Entry 8F6Y (electron microscopy, 2.79 A resolution); this record covers chains A and B of the 5 polymer chains in the assembly.

[Chain A]
Name: Acetylcholine receptor subunit alpha
Organism: Tetronarce californica
UniProt: P02710 (ACHA_TETCF); residues 1-433 here correspond to UniProt positions 25-457 (UniProt number = residue number + 24)
Amino-acid sequence (433 residues; numbered 1 to 433; the number before each row is that of its first residue):
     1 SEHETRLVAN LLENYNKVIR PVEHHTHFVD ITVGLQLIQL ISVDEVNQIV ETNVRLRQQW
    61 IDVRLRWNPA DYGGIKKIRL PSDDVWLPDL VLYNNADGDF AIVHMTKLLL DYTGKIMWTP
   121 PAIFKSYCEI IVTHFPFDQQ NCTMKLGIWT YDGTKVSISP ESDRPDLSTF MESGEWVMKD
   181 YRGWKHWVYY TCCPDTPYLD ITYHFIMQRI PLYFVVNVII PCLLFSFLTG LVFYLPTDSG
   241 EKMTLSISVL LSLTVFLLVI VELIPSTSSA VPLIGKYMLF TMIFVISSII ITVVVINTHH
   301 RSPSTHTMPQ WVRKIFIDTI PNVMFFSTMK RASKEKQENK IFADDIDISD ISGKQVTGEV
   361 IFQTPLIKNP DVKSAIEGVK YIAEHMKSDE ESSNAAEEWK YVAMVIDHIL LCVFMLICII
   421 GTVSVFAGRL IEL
Disordered / not traced: 331-369, 427-433
Disulfides: Cys128-Cys142, Cys192-Cys193
Covalent attachments: glycan linked to Asn141
Small-molecule neighbours:
  - choline ion (CHT): Tyr93, Ile148, Trp149, Thr150, Tyr190, Cys192, Tyr198
  - Etomidate (V8D): Ser226, Phe227, Tyr277, Phe280, Thr281, Phe284, Phe414, Ile417, Cys418, Gly421, Thr422
UniProt features mapped onto this chain:
  - glycosylation: Asn141 (N-linked (GlcNAc...) asparagine)
Reported in the primary citation:
  - binding site for Etomidate: Phe227, Tyr277, Phe280, Phe284, Phe414, Ile417, Cys418

[Chain B]
Name: Acetylcholine receptor subunit delta
Organism: Tetronarce californica
UniProt: P02718 (ACHD_TETCF); residues 1-500 here correspond to UniProt positions 22-521 (UniProt number = residue number + 21)
Amino-acid sequence (500 residues; each row starts with the number of its first residue):
     1 VNEEERLIND LLIVNKYNKH VRPVKHNNEV VNIALSLTLS NLISLKETDE TLTSNVWMDH
    61 AWYDHRLTWN ASEYSDISIL RLPPELVWIP DIVLQNNNDG QYHVAYFCNV LVRPNGYVTW
   121 LPPAIFRSSC PINVLYFPFD WQNCSLKFTA LNYDANEITM DLMTDTIDGK DYPIEWIIID
   181 PEAFTENGEW EIIHKPAKKN IYPDKFPNGT NYQDVTFYLI IRRKPLFYVI NFITPCVLIS
   241 FLASLAFYLP AESGEKMSTA ISVLLAQAVF LLLTSQRLPE TALAVPLIGK YLMFIMSLVT
   301 GVIVNCGIVL NFHFRTPSTH VLSTRVKQIF LEKLPRILHM SRADESEQPD WQNDLKLRRS
   361 SSVGYISKAQ EYFNIKSRSE LMFEKQSERH GLVPRVTPRI GFGNNNENIA ASDQLHDEIK
   421 SGIDSTNYIV KQIKEKNAYD EEVGNWNLVG QTIDRLSMFI ITPVMVLGTI FIFVMGNFNH
   481 PPAKPFEGDP FDYSSDHPRC
Disordered / not traced: 343-415, 500
Disulfides: Cys130-Cys144
Covalent attachments: N-acetylglucosamine (NAG) linked to Asn143, Asn208
UniProt features mapped onto this chain:
  - modified residue: Tyr372 (Phosphotyrosine)
  - glycosylation (N-linked (GlcNAc...) asparagine): Asn70, Asn143, Asn208

[Interface between chain A and chain B]
Contacting residue pairs (99; chain A residue first):
  Asn16(A) - Glu5(B)
  Val18(A) - Pro83(B)
  Ile19(A) - Asn2(B)
  Ile19(A) - Glu4(B)
  Ile19(A) - Ile8(B)  hydrophobic
  Arg20(A) - Asn2(B)
  Arg20(A) - Glu4(B)  salt bridge
  Val22(A) - Asn2(B)
  Glu23(A) - Val1(B)
  Glu23(A) - Asn2(B)  hydrogen bond (backbone-backbone)
  His25(A) - Asn2(B)
  His25(A) - Ser75(B)
  His25(A) - Asp76(B)
  Asp89(A) - Tyr106(B)
  Asp89(A) - Asn109(B)
  Val91(A) - Tyr106(B)  hydrophobic
  Tyr93(A) - Asn55(B)
  Asn95(A) - Asn55(B)  hydrogen bond (backbone-side chain)
  Asn95(A) - Ile125(B)
  Ala96(A) - Ile43(B)
  Ala96(A) - Ile125(B)
  Asp97(A) - Arg127(B)  salt bridge
  Phe100(A) - Asn55(B)
  Phe100(A) - Pro123(B)  hydrophobic
  Phe100(A) - Ala124(B)
  Phe100(A) - Ile125(B)  hydrophobic
  Ala101(A) - Tyr106(B)  hydrophobic
  Tyr127(A) - Asn41(B)
  Tyr127(A) - Thr185(B)
  Trp149(A) - Trp57(B)
  Trp149(A) - Cys108(B)
  Trp149(A) - Leu121(B)  hydrogen bond (side chain-backbone)
  Trp149(A) - Pro123(B)
  Thr150(A) - Arg81(B)  hydrogen bond (backbone-side chain)
  Thr150(A) - Cys108(B)
  Thr150(A) - Asn109(B)  hydrogen bond
  Tyr151(A) - Arg81(B)
  Asp152(A) - Arg81(B)  salt bridge
  Thr191(A) - Asp180(B)
  Gly240(A) - Glu255(B)
  Glu241(A) - Glu255(B)
  Lys242(A) - Glu255(B)  hydrogen bond (backbone-side chain)
  Met243(A) - Glu255(B)  hydrogen bond (backbone-side chain)
  Met243(A) - Thr259(B)
  Thr244(A) - Glu255(B)  hydrogen bond (backbone-side chain)
  Ile247(A) - Leu242(B)  hydrophobic
  Ile247(A) - Ser262(B)
  Leu250(A) - Leu242(B)  hydrophobic
  Thr254(A) - Pro235(B)
  Thr254(A) - Phe270(B)
  Leu257(A) - Pro235(B)  hydrophobic
  Leu258(A) - Asn231(B)
  Leu258(A) - Leu273(B)  hydrophobic
  Val261(A) - Phe227(B)  hydrophobic
  Val261(A) - Asn231(B)
  Val261(A) - Phe232(B)  hydrophobic
  Pro265(A) - Phe227(B)
  Ser266(A) - Glu189(B)
  Ser266(A) - Phe227(B)
  Ser266(A) - Tyr228(B)
  Ser266(A) - Arg277(B)
  Thr267(A) - Gly188(B)
  Ser268(A) - Gly188(B)  hydrogen bond (backbone-backbone)
  Ser268(A) - Lys224(B)  hydrogen bond (side chain-backbone)
  Ser268(A) - Leu226(B)
  Ser268(A) - Phe227(B)
  Leu279(A) - Ile230(B)
  Met282(A) - Pro235(B)  hydrophobic
  Ile286(A) - Leu238(B)  hydrophobic
  Ile289(A) - Leu242(B)  hydrophobic
  Ile290(A) - Leu245(B)  hydrophobic
  Val293(A) - Leu245(B)  hydrophobic
  Ile296(A) - Leu249(B)  hydrophobic
  Ile296(A) - Pro250(B)
  Ile296(A) - Ser253(B)
  Asn297(A) - Tyr248(B)  hydrogen bond (side chain-backbone)
  Asn297(A) - Pro250(B)
  His300(A) - Pro250(B)
  His300(A) - Glu252(B)
  Arg301(A) - Tyr248(B)  hydrogen bond
  Thr305(A) - Ser341(B)
  Thr305(A) - Arg342(B)
  Thr305(A) - Leu448(B)
  His306(A) - Ser341(B)  hydrogen bond
  Thr307(A) - Arg342(B)
  Asp371(A) - Ile423(B)
  Asp371(A) - Asp424(B)
  Asp371(A) - Asn427(B)
  Val372(A) - Ile423(B)  hydrophobic
  Ser374(A) - Asn427(B)  hydrogen bond
  Ala375(A) - Thr426(B)
  Ala375(A) - Asn427(B)  hydrogen bond (backbone-side chain)
  Gly378(A) - Val430(B)
  Val379(A) - Thr426(B)
  Tyr381(A) - Lys434(B)
  Tyr381(A) - Asn437(B)  hydrogen bond
  Ile382(A) - Val430(B)  hydrophobic
  Ile382(A) - Ile433(B)  hydrophobic
  His385(A) - Asn437(B)  hydrogen bond
Interface residues without a listed pair, chain A (67 interface residues in all): His24, Lys155, Tyr190, Leu251, Ile264, Ser269, Val271, Ile283, Val294
Interface residues without a listed pair, chain B (71 interface residues in all): Ile77, Ile79, Leu82, Leu86, Leu111, Pro122, Ile178, Ala183, Glu186, Pro225, Ile239, Ala266, Ile429

[Summary]
67 residues of chain A face 71 of chain B across their interface, with 17 hydrogen bonds and 3 salt bridges.
Polar pairs include Arg20(A)-Glu4(B), Asp97(A)-Arg127(B) and Asp152(A)-Arg81(B). Chain A binds Etomidate and
choline ion. From the paper: a binding site for Etomidate at Phe227(A), Tyr277(A) and Phe280(A) among others.
Here chain A is Acetylcholine receptor subunit alpha and chain B is Acetylcholine receptor subunit delta, both
from Tetronarce californica. Entry 8F6Y (Cryo-EM structure of Torpedo nicotinic acetylcholine receptor in
complex with etomidate, desensitized-like state) was determined by electron microscopy (same publication as
8ESK, 8F2S and 8F6Z).
